PDB entry 4XMC | X-ray diffraction, 1.42 A resolution | chain A

# Chain A
Protein: Nitrophorin-7
Source organism: Rhodnius prolixus
Notes: EC 1.7.6.1
UniProt: Q6PQK2 (NP7_RHOPR); residues 2-185 here correspond to UniProt positions 22-205 (UniProt number = residue number + 20)
Chain sequence (184 residues; each row starts with the number of its first residue):
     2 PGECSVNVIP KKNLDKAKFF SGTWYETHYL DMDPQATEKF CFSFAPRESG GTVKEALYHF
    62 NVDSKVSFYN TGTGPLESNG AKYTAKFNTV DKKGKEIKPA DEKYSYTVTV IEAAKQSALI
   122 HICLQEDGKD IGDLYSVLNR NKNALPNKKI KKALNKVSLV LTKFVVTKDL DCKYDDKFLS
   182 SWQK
Disulfides: C5-C124, C42-C173
Ion coordination: heme Fe near H60 (its only coordinating residue here)
Residues lining bound ligands: heme (HEM): E27, Y30, F41, F43, F45, E56, L58, H60, F69, N71, F88, T90, Y107, V109, I121, I123, L135, S137
Curated features (UniProtKB/Swiss-Prot):
  - binding site (histamine): D32, D134
  - binding site (heme): H60, N71
From the paper describing this entry:
  - heme coordination: H60
  - contacts within the chain: E27-Y175, E27-F43 (hydrogen bond), D32-D134 (water-mediated contact), F43-H60 (pi stacking)
  - binding site for heme: F43
  - self-association interface (contacts with another copy of this molecule); pairs are residue here / residue on that copy: K116-D34 (salt bridge)

# In short
Ligands of chain A: heme. From UniProt: histamine-binding residues D32 and D134 and heme-binding residues H60
and N71. From the paper: a binding site for heme at F43; heme coordination by H60.
Chain A is Nitrophorin-7 (Rhodnius prolixus); the structure, Crystal structure of nitrophorin 7 from Rhodnius
prolixus at pH 5.8, was determined by X-ray diffraction together with 4XMD, 4XME, 4XMF, 4XMG and 4XMH from the
same study.
